PDB entry 7ASV | X-ray diffraction, 1.55 A resolution | chains B and A

[Chain B (and A)]
Protein: DNA-directed RNA polymerase III subunit RPC5
Source organism: Homo sapiens
Notes: chain A of this document is another copy of the same molecule, construct and numbering; everything in this record applies to it too
UniProtKB: Q9NVU0 (RPC5_HUMAN); residue numbers follow UniProt; this construct covers 1-708
Sequence (708 residues; each row starts with the number of its first residue):
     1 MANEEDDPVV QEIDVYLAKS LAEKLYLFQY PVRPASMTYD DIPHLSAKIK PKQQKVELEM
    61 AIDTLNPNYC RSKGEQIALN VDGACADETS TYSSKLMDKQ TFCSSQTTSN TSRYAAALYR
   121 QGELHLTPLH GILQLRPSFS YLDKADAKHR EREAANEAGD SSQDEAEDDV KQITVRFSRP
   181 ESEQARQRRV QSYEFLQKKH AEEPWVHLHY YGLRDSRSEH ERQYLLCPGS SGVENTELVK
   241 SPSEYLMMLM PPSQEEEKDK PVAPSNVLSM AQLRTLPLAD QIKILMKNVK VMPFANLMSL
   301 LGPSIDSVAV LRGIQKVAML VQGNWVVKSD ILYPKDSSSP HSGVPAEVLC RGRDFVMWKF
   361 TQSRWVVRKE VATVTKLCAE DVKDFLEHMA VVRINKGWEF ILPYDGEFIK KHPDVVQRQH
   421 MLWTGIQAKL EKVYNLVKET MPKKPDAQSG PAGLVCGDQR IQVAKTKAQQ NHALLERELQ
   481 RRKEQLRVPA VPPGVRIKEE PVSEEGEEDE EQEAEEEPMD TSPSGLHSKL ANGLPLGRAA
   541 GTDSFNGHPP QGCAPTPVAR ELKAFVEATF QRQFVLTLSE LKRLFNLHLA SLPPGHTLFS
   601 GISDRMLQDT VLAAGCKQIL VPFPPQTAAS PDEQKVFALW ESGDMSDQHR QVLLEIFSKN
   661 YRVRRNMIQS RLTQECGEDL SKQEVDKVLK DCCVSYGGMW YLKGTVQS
Disordered / not traced: 1-553
Differences from the reference sequence: conflict P555 (Ser in Q9NVU0)
Modified / non-standard residues: Mse1, Mse37, Mse60, Mse97, Mse247, Mse248, Mse250, Mse270, Mse286, Mse292, Mse298, Mse319, Mse357, Mse389, Mse421, Mse441, Mse519 (selenomethionine); Mse606, Mse645, Mse667, Mse699 (selenomethionine; parent Met); C676 (s,S-(2-hydroxyethyl)thiocysteine; CME)
Curated features (UniProtKB/Swiss-Prot):
  - modified residue: S161 (Phosphoserine), S162 (Phosphoserine), S192 (Phosphoserine), Y224 (Phosphotyrosine), S503 (Phosphoserine), S522 (Phosphoserine)
  - cross-link (Glycyl lysine isopeptide (Lys-Gly)): K171 (interchain with G-Cter in SUMO2), K432 (interchain with G-Cter in SUMO2), K498 (interchain with G-Cter in SUMO1), K659 (interchain with G-Cter in SUMO2)

[How chain B and chain A interact]
Residue-residue contacts - 73 pairs, chain B then chain A:
  Q573(B) with D691(A); K703(A), hydrogen bond (backbone-side chain)
  F574(B) with R650(A); D691(A)
  V575(B) with C692(A), hydrophobic; K703(A)
  T577(B) with G704(A)
  I619(B) with L654(A); S658(A); L702(A), hydrophobic
  L620(B) with S658(A)
  V621(B) with F657(A); Y661(A), hydrophobic; L702(A), hydrophobic
  P622(B) with F657(A); S658(A); K659(A); N660(A); Y661(A)
  F623(B) with Y661(A), hydrophobic; T705(A); Q707(A)
  P624(B) with Y661(A), hydrophobic
  A629(B) with Q707(A)
  E633(B) with Q707(A)
  V636(B) with L702(A), hydrophobic; T705(A)
  A638(B) with L654(A), hydrophobic
  L639(B) with R650(A), hydrogen bond (backbone-side chain); L654(A)
  W640(B) with D647(A); R650(A), hydrogen bond (backbone-side chain); Q651(A), hydrogen bond (backbone-side chain); L654(A), hydrophobic
  E641(B) with D647(A)
  S642(B) with D647(A), hydrogen bond (backbone-side chain)
  D647(B) with W640(A); E641(A); S642(A), hydrogen bond (side chain-backbone)
  R650(B) with F574(A); L639(A), hydrogen bond (side chain-backbone); W640(A), hydrogen bond (side chain-backbone); E641(A); S642(A)
  Q651(B) with W640(A), hydrogen bond (side chain-backbone); E641(A)
  L654(B) with A638(A), hydrophobic; L639(A)
  F657(B) with V621(A); P622(A)
  S658(B) with I619(A); L620(A); P622(A)
  K659(B) with P622(A)
  N660(B) with V621(A); P622(A)
  Y661(B) with V621(A), hydrophobic; P622(A); F623(A), hydrophobic; P624(A), hydrophobic
  D691(B) with Q573(A); F574(A)
  C692(B) with V575(A), hydrophobic
  L702(B) with I619(A), hydrophobic; V621(A), hydrophobic
  K703(B) with Q573(A), hydrogen bond (side chain-backbone); V575(A)
  G704(B) with T577(A)
  T705(B) with F623(A); V636(A)
  Q707(B) with T627(A); A629(A); E633(A)
Also at the interface, not in a pair above, chain B (38 interface residues in all): L576, T627, G643, K687
Also at the interface, not in a pair above, chain A (36 interface residues in all): K687

[In short]
38 residues of chain B and 36 residues of chain A are in contact; the contacts include 10 hydrogen bonds.
Polar contacts include Q573(B)-K703(A), L639(B)-R650(A) and W640(B)-R650(A).
Both chains are DNA-directed RNA polymerase III subunit RPC5 (Homo sapiens). Entry 7ASV (Crystal structure of
tWHD2 of Rpc5 subunit of human RNA Polymerase III) was determined by X-ray diffraction, deposited together
with 7ASU.
